4PHE - chains A and T of the 4 polymer chains in the assembly; structure by X-ray diffraction, 2.15 A resolution.

Chain A:
Protein: DNA polymerase beta
Source organism: Homo sapiens
Notes: EC 2.7.7.7, 4.2.99.-
UniProt: P06746 (DPOLB_HUMAN); numbering as in UniProt (aligned over 7-335)
Amino-acid sequence (329 residues; each row starts with the number of its first residue):
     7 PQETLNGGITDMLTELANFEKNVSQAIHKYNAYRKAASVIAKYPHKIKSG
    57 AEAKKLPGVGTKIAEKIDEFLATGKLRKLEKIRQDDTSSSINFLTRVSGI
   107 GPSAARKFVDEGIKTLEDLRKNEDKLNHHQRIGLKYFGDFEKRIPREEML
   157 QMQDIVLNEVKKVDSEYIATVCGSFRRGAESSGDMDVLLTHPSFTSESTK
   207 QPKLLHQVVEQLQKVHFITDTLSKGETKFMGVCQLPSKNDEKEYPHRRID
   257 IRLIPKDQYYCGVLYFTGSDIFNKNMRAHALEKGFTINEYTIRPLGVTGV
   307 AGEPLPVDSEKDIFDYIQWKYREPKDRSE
Not modelled in the structure: 205-206, 244-245
Ion coordination: Na+ site 1: Lys60, Leu62, Val65 (shared with 1 residue of chain D); Na+ site 2: Thr101, Val103, Ile106 (shared with 1 residue of chain P); Mg2+ site 1: Asp190 (together with XG4)
Small-molecule neighbours: XG4 (2'-deoxy-5'-O-[(R)-hydroxy{[(R)-hydroxy(phosphonooxy)phosphoryl]amino}phosphoryl]guanosine): Arg149, Gly179, Ser180, Arg183, Ser188, Gly189, Asp190, Tyr271, Phe272, Thr273, Gly274, Asp276, Asn279
UniProt features mapped onto this chain:
  - region: Arg183 to Asp192 (DNA-binding)
  - active site: Lys72 (Nucleophile)
  - binding site (K(+)): Lys60, Leu62, Val65, Thr101, Val103, Ile106
  - binding site (Na(+)): Lys60, Leu62, Val65, Thr101, Val103, Ile106
  - binding site (dATP): Arg149, Ser180, Arg183, Gly189, Asp190
  - binding site (dCTP): Arg149, Ser180, Arg183, Gly189, Asp190
  - binding site (dGTP): Arg149, Ser180, Arg183, Gly189, Asp190, Asp192
  - binding site (dTTP): Arg149, Ser180, Arg183, Gly189, Asp190
  - binding site (Mg(2+)): Asp190, Asp192, Asp256
  - modified residue: Lys72 (N6-acetyllysine), Arg83 (Omega-N-methylarginine), Arg152 (Omega-N-methylarginine)
  - cross-link (Glycyl lysine isopeptide (Lys-Gly)): Lys41 (interchain with G-Cter in ubiquitin), Lys61 (interchain with G-Cter in ubiquitin), Lys81 (interchain with G-Cter in ubiquitin)
  - natural variant: Leu22 (L22P: Found in a gastric cancer sample; uncertain significance), Tyr39 (Y39C: Found in a gastric cancer sample; uncertain significance), Gly118 (G118V: Decreased DNA-directed DNA polymerase activity), Arg137 (R137Q: Decreased function in base-excision repair), Arg149 (R149I: Decreased DNA-directed DNA polymerase activity), Asp160 (D160N: Found in a gastric cancer sample; uncertain significance), Cys239 (C239R: Found in a gastric cancer sample; uncertain significance), Lys289 (K289M: Found in a colon cancer sample; uncertain significance), Asn294 (N294D: Found in a gastric cancer sample; uncertain significance), Glu295 (E295K: Found in a gastric cancer sample; uncertain significance)
  - mutagenesis: Phe25 (F25W: No effect on 5'-dRP lyase activity. Decreased ssDNA binding), His34 (H34G: Decreased 5'-dRP lyase activity. Decreased ssDNA binding), Lys35 (K35A: Decreased 5'-dRP lyase activity. Decreased ssDNA binding. Loss of 5'-dRP lyase activity; when associated with A-68 and A-72. Decreased ssDNA binding; when associated with A-68 and A-72 ...), Tyr39 (Y39F: No effect on 5'-dRP lyase activity; Y39Q: Abolishes DNA polymerase and 5'-dRP lyase activity), Lys41 (K41R: Abolishes ubiquitination; when associated with R-61 and R-81), Lys60 (K60A: Decreased 5'-dRP lyase activity. Decreased ssDNA binding), Lys61 (K61R: Abolishes ubiquitination; when associated with R-41 and R-81), Lys68 (K68A: No effect on 5'-dRP lyase activity. Decreased ssDNA binding. Loss of 5'-dRP lyase activity; when associated with A-35 and A-72. Decreased ssDNA binding; when associated with A-35 and A-72 ...), Glu71 (E71Q: No effect on 5'-dRP lyase activity. No effect on structure shown by circular dichroism. No effect on ssDNA binding), Lys72 (K72A: Severely reduced 5'-dRP lyase activity. Does not affect ssDNA binding. Loss of 5'-dRP lyase activity; when associated with A-35 and A-68. Decreased ssDNA binding ...), Glu75 (E75A: Slightly decreased 5'-dRP lyase activity. Decreased ssDNA binding. No effect on structure shown by circular dichroism), Lys81 (K81R: Abolishes ubiquitination; when associated with R-41 and R-61), 5 further mutagenesis entries in UniProt

Chain T:
Molecule: 16-nt DNA strand
Sequence (16 nucleotides; numbered 1 to 16; the number before each row is that of its first residue):
     1 CCGACTGCGCATCAGC

How chain A and chain T interact:
Pairs across the interface (15):
  His34(A) - DC5(T)  stacking on the base
  Asn133(A) - DT12(T)  phosphate contact
  His134(A) - DT12(T)  phosphate contact
  Ser229(A) - DC10(T)  phosphate contact
  Ser229(A) - DA11(T)  sugar contact
  Lys230(A) - DC10(T)  hydrogen bond to the phosphate
  Lys230(A) - DA11(T)  hydrogen bond to the phosphate
  Gly231(A) - DC10(T)  phosphate contact
  Glu232(A) - DC10(T)  hydrogen bond to the phosphate
  Thr233(A) - DG9(T)  hydrogen bond to the phosphate
  Thr233(A) - DC10(T)  hydrogen bond to the phosphate
  Lys234(A) - DG9(T)  phosphate contact
  Lys234(A) - DC10(T)  hydrogen bond to the phosphate
  Tyr271(A) - DT6(T)  base contact
  Tyr296(A) - DC8(T)  sugar contact
Interface residues without a listed pair, chain A (12 interface residues in all): Leu228

Summary:
The interface between chain A and chain T involves 12 residues on one side and 7 on the other, with 6 hydrogen
bonds and 1 aromatic stacking contact. Polar pairs include Lys230(A)-DC10(T), Lys230(A)-DA11(T) and
Glu232(A)-DC10(T). Bound to chain A: compound XG4.
Chain A is DNA polymerase beta (Homo sapiens) and chain T is a 16-nt DNA strand; the structure, Structure of
human DNA polymerase beta complexed with T in the template base paired with incoming ..., was determined by
X-ray diffraction.
